8W5T - chains H and B of the 4 polymer chains in the assembly; structure by electron microscopy, 3.60 A resolution.

[Chain H]
Molecule: Heavy chain of Ab57
Organism: Mus musculus
Chain sequence (124 residues; numbered 1 to 124; the number before each row is that of its first residue):
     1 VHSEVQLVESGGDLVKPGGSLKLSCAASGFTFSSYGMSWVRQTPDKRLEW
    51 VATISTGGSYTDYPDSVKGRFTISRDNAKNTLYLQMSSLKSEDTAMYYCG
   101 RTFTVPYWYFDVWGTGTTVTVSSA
Unresolved in the structure: 1-3, 122-124

[Chain B]
Molecule: Minor capsid protein A1
Organism: Escherichia phage Qbeta
Reference sequence: Q8LTE1 (A1_BPQBE); residues 0-132 here correspond to UniProt positions 1-133 (UniProt number = residue number + 1)
Chain sequence (133 residues; numbered 0 to 132; the number before each row is that of its first residue; numbering starts at 0):
     0 MAKLETVTLGNIGKDGKQTLVLNPRGVNPTNGVASLSQAGAVPALEKRVT
    50 VSVSQPSRNRKNYKVQVKIQNPTACTANGSCDPSVTRQAYADVTFSFTQY
   100 STDEERAFVRTELAALLASPLLIDAIDQLNPAY
Unresolved in the structure: 0, 76-79, 132

[How chain H and chain B interact]
Pairs across the interface - 11 pairs, chain H then chain B:
  S34(H) - T5(B)
  S34(H) - V20(B)
  T56(H) - E4(B)
  T56(H) - T5(B)
  F103(H) - G9(B)
  F103(H) - N10(B)
  T104(H) - V6(B)
  T104(H) - T7(B)
  V105(H) - T7(B)
  V105(H) - L8(B)  hydrophobic
  Y109(H) - N10(B)  hydrogen bond
Other interface residues (no listed pair), chain H (9 interface residues in all): G57, S59, P106
Other interface residues (no listed pair), chain B (9 interface residues in all): K2

[Summary]
Chain H and chain B each contribute 9 residues to their interface, with 1 hydrogen bond. The hydrogen-bonded
pair is Y109(H)-N10(B).
Chain H is Heavy chain of Ab57 (Mus musculus) and chain B is Minor capsid protein A1 (Escherichia phage
Qbeta); the structure, Cryo-EM structure of Qb-Ab57, was determined by electron microscopy, deposited together
with 8W5D, 8W5E, 8W5F, 8W5G, 8W5L, 8W5M and 8 further entries.
